PDB entry 7VVE | X-ray diffraction, 1.98 A resolution | chain A

Chain A:
Molecule: Leaf-branch compost cutinase
From: Unknown prokaryotic organism
Notes: EC 3.1.1.74, 3.1.1.101
UniProt: G9BY57 (PETH_UNKP); residue numbers follow UniProt; this construct covers 36-293
Chain sequence (260 residues; each row starts with the number of its first residue):
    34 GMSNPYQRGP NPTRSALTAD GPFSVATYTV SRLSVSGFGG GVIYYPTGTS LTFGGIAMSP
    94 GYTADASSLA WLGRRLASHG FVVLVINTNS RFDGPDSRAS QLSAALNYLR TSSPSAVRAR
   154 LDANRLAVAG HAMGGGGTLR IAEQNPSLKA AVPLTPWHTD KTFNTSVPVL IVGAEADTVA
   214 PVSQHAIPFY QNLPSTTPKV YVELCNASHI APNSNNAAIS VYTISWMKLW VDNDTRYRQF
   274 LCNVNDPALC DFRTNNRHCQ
Disordered / not traced: 34-35
Cystine bridges: Cys-238/Cys-283, Cys-275/Cys-292
Sequence notes: expression tag (34-35); conflict Gly-127 (Tyr in G9BY57), Ala-165 (Ser in G9BY57), Cys-238 (Asp in G9BY57), Ile-243 (Phe in G9BY57), Cys-283 (Ser in G9BY57)
Bound ions: Ca2+: Asp-193, Thr-195
Ligand contacts:
  - 4-(2-hydroxyethyloxycarbonyl)benzoic acid (C9C): Gly-94, Tyr-95, Thr-96, Ala-97, His-164, Ala-165, Met-166, Trp-190, Val-212, His-242
  - 2-(2-methoxyethoxy)ethanol (PG0): Tyr-95, Phe-125, Gly-127, Met-166, Trp-190

Summary:
Ligands of chain A: 4-(2-hydroxyethyloxycarbonyl)benzoic acid and 2-(2-methoxyethoxy)ethanol. Asp-193 and
Thr-195 form the Ca2+ site.
Chain A is Leaf-branch compost cutinase (Unknown prokaryotic organism); the structure, Complex structure of a
leaf-branch compost cutinase variant in complex with mono(2-hydroxyethyl) terephthalic acid, was determined by
X-ray diffraction, deposited together with 7VVC, 7W1N, 7W44 and 7W45.
